Entry 6O1K (electron microscopy, 3.13 A resolution); this record covers chains N and O of the 16 polymer chains in the assembly.

# Chain N
Molecule: RNA-binding protein Hfq
From: Pseudomonas aeruginosa (strain ATCC 15692 / DSM 22644 / CIP 104116 / JCM 14847 / LMG 12228 / 1C / PRS 101 / PAO1)
Reference sequence: Q9HUM0 (HFQ_PSEAE); residue numbers follow UniProt; this construct covers 5-71
Chain sequence (67 residues; each row starts with the number of its first residue):
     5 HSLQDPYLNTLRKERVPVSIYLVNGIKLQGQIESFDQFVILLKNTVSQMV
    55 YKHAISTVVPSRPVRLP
Not modelled in the structure: 71
What the authors report for this chain:
  - binding site for the 18-nt RNA strand: Tyr-25, Leu-26, Ile-30, Lys-31, Leu-32, Gln-33, Gln-52, Thr-61
  - specificity-determining residues: Gln-33

# Chain O
Molecule: 18-nt RNA strand
From: Pseudomonas aeruginosa
Sequence (18 nucleotides; row label = number of the first residue in the row):
     1 AAAAAUAACAACAAGAGG

# Chain N / chain O interface
Contacting residue pairs (20; chain N residue first):
  Tyr-25(N) / A8(O)  stacking on the base
  Leu-26(N) / A11(O)  base contact
  Asn-28(N) / C9(O)  phosphate contact
  Gly-29(N) / A8(O)  hydrogen bond to the sugar
  Gly-29(N) / C9(O)  sugar contact
  Gly-29(N) / A10(O)  phosphate contact
  Ile-30(N) / C9(O)  sugar contact
  Ile-30(N) / A10(O)  phosphate contact
  Ile-30(N) / A11(O)  sugar contact
  Lys-31(N) / A10(O)  hydrogen bond to the phosphate
  Leu-32(N) / A10(O)  sugar contact
  Leu-32(N) / A11(O)  base contact
  Gln-33(N) / A10(O)  hydrogen bond to the base
  Leu-46(N) / A10(O)  base contact
  Asn-48(N) / A10(O)  base contact
  Gln-52(N) / A10(O)  hydrogen bond to the base
  Gln-52(N) / A11(O)  hydrogen bond to the base
  Ser-60(N) / A8(O)  base contact
  Thr-61(N) / A8(O)  hydrogen bond to the base
  Val-63(N) / A8(O)  base contact

# Summary
14 residues of chain N and 4 residues of chain O are in contact; the contacts include 6 hydrogen bonds and 1
aromatic stacking contact. Among the polar pairs are Gln-33(N)/A10(O), Gln-52(N)/A10(O) and Gln-52(N)/A11(O).
From the paper: a binding site for the 18-nt RNA strand at Tyr-25(N), Leu-26(N) and Ile-30(N) among others;
the specificity determinant Gln-33(N).
Here chain N is RNA-binding protein Hfq (Pseudomonas aeruginosa (strain ATCC 15692 / DSM 22644 / CIP 104116 /
JCM 14847 / LMG 12228 / 1C / PRS 101 / PAO1)) and chain O is an 18-nt RNA strand (Pseudomonas aeruginosa).
Entry 6O1K (Architectural principles for Hfq/Crc-mediated regulation of gene expression. Hfq-Crc-amiE 2:2:2
complex (core complex)) was determined by electron microscopy (same publication as 6O1L and 6O1M).
